Entry 6YBJ (X-ray diffraction, 2.50 A resolution); this record covers chain A.

# Chain A
Protein: Maltose/maltodextrin-binding periplasmic protein, Induced myeloid leukemia cell differentiation protein Mcl-1
From: Escherichia coli O157:H7
UniProtKB: chimeric construct of P0AEY0, Q07820: residues -195 to 170 from P0AEY0 (MALE_ECO57) positions 27-392 (UniProt number = residue number + 222); residues 173-321 from Q07820 positions 173-321 (same numbers)
Chain sequence (518 residues; row label = number of the first residue in the row; numbers below 1 keep their minus sign (Met-196 is residue -196)):
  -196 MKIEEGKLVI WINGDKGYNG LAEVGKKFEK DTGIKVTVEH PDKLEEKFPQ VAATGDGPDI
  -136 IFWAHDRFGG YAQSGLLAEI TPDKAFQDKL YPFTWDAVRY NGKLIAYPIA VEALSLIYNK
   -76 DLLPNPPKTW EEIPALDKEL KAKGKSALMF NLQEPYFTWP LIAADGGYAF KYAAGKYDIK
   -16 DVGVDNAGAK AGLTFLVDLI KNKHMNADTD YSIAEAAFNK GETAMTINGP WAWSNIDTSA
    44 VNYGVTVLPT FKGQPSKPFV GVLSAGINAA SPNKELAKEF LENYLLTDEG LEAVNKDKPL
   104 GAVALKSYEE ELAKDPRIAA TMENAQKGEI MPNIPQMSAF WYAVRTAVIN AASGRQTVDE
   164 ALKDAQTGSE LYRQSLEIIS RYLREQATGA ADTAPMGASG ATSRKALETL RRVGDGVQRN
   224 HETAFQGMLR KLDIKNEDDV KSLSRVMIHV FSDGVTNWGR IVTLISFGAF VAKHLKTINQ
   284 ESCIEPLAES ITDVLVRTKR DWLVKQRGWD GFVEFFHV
Disordered / not traced: -196, -24 to -22
Sequence notes: initiating methionine (-196); engineered mutation Ala-24 (Glu198 in P0AEY0), Ala-23 (Asn199 in P0AEY0), Ala43 (Lys265 in P0AEY0), Ala194 (Lys in Q07820), Ala197 (Lys in Q07820), Ala201 (Arg in Q07820); linker (171-172)
Ligand contacts: OJW ((2R)-2-[5-[3-chloranyl-2-methyl-4-[2-(4-methylpiperazin-1-yl)ethoxy]phenyl]-6-(5-fluoranylfuran-2-yl)thieno[2,3-d]pyrimidin-4-yl]oxy-3-[2-[(2-methylpyrazol-3-yl)methoxy]phenyl]propanoic acid): His224, Ala227, Phe228, Gly230, Met231, Lys234, Leu235, Leu246, Val249, Met250, Val253, Phe254, Gly262, Arg263, Thr266, Leu267, Phe270
Curated features (UniProtKB/Swiss-Prot):
  - motif: Ala209 to Asn223 (BH3), His252 to Ala272 (BH1), Asp304 to Phe319 (BH2)

# Summary
Bound to chain A: compound OJW.
Chain A is Maltose/maltodextrin-binding periplasmic protein, Induced myeloid leukemia cell differentiation
protein Mcl-1 (Escherichia coli O157:H7); the structure, Structure of MBP-Mcl-1 in complex with compound 3e,
was determined by X-ray diffraction, deposited together with 6YBG, 6YBK and 6YBL.
